PDB entry 6T7V | X-ray diffraction, 2.60 A resolution | chains A and I

# Chain A
Protein: Kelch-like ECH-associated protein 1
From: Homo sapiens
Notes: fragment: kelch domain, residues 321-609
UniProtKB: Q14145 (KEAP1_HUMAN); numbering as in UniProt (aligned over 321-609)
Sequence (293 residues; each row starts with the number of its first residue):
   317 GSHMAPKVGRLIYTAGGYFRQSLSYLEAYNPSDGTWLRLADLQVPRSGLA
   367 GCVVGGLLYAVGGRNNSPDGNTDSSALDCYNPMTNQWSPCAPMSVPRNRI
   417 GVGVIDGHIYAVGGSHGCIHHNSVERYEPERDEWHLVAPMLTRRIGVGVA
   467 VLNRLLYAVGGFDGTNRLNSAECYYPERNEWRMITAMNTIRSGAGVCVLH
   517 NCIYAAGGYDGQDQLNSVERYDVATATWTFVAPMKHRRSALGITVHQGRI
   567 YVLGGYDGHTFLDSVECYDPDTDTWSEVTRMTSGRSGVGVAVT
Unresolved in the structure: 317-324
Disulfides: Cys-434 forms a disulfide with the same residue of a neighbouring copy of this chain
Construct notes: expression tag (317-320); conflict Ala-540 (Glu in Q14145), Ala-542 (Glu in Q14145)
Swiss-Prot annotation at these positions:
  - site: Cys-434 (Sensor for electrophilic agents)
  - modified residue: Cys-434 (S-cGMP-cysteine)
  - natural variant: Gly-333 (G333C: In a NSCLC cell line), Gly-350 (G350S: In a NSCLC cell line), Gly-364 (G364C: In a lung adenocarcinoma cell line), Gly-430 (G430C: In a lung adenocarcinoma patient), Ala-522 (A522V: In a breast cancer sample)
  - mutagenesis: Tyr-334 (Y334A: Loss of interaction with NFE2L2/NRF2. Strongly reduces repression of NFE2L2/NRF2-dependent gene expression. Loss of interaction with PGAM5), Arg-380 (R380A: Loss of interaction with NFE2L2/NRF2. Abolishes repression of NFE2L2/NRF2-dependent gene expression. Impaired interaction with SQSTM1/p62), Asn-382 (N382A: Loss of interaction with NFE2L2/NRF2. Strongly reduces repression of NFE2L2/NRF2-dependent gene expression. Impaired interaction with SQSTM1/p62), Arg-415 (R415A: Loss of interaction with NFE2L2/NRF2. Abolishes repression of NFE2L2/NRF2-dependent gene expression. Loss of interaction with PGAM5. Does not affect interaction with SQSTM1/p62), His-436 (H436A: Loss of interaction with NFE2L2/NRF2. Abolishes repression of NFE2L2/NRF2-dependent gene expression. Does not affect interaction with SQSTM1/p62), Phe-478 (F478A: Abolishes repression of NFE2L2/NRF2-dependent gene expression), Arg-483 (R483A: Loss of interaction with NFE2L2/NRF2. Abolishes repression of NFE2L2/NRF2-dependent gene expression. Loss of interaction with PGAM5. Does not affect interaction with SQSTM1/p62), Tyr-525 (Y525A: Loss of interaction with NFE2L2/NRF2. Strongly reduces repression of NFE2L2/NRF2-dependent gene expression. Abolishes interaction with SQSTM1/p62), Tyr-572 (Y572A: Loss of interaction with NFE2L2/NRF2. Strongly reduces repression of NFE2L2/NRF2-dependent gene expression. Loss of interaction with PGAM5. Abolishes interaction with SQSTM1/p62)

# Chain I
Protein: Leu-asp-pro-glu-thr-gly-glu-phe-leu
Sequence (9 residues; numbered 76 to 84; the number before each row is that of its first residue):
    76 LDPETGEFL

# How chain A and chain I interact
Pairs across the interface (26; chain A residue first):
  Tyr-334(A) / Glu-82(I)
  Tyr-334(A) / Phe-83(I)  hydrogen bond (side chain-backbone)
  Ser-363(A) / Glu-82(I)  hydrogen bond
  Arg-380(A) / Glu-82(I)  salt bridge
  Arg-380(A) / Leu-84(I)
  Asn-382(A) / Glu-82(I)
  Asn-382(A) / Phe-83(I)  hydrogen bond (side chain-backbone)
  Asn-387(A) / Leu-84(I)
  Arg-415(A) / Asp-77(I)  salt bridge
  Arg-415(A) / Glu-79(I)  salt bridge
  Arg-415(A) / Thr-80(I)
  Arg-483(A) / Glu-79(I)  salt bridge
  Ser-508(A) / Glu-79(I)  hydrogen bond
  Gly-509(A) / Glu-79(I)
  Tyr-525(A) / Pro-78(I)
  Tyr-525(A) / Glu-79(I)
  Gln-530(A) / Pro-78(I)
  Ser-555(A) / Glu-79(I)  hydrogen bond (side chain-backbone)
  Ala-556(A) / Glu-79(I)
  Ala-556(A) / Thr-80(I)
  Tyr-572(A) / Pro-78(I)
  Tyr-572(A) / Thr-80(I)
  Tyr-572(A) / Gly-81(I)
  Phe-577(A) / Thr-80(I)
  Phe-577(A) / Gly-81(I)
  Ser-602(A) / Thr-80(I)  hydrogen bond (side chain-backbone)
Interface residues without a listed pair, chain A (18 interface residues in all): Gly-364, Phe-478
Interface residues without a listed pair, chain I (9 interface residues in all): Leu-76

# Overview
The interface between chain A and chain I involves 18 residues on one side and 9 on the other, with 6 hydrogen
bonds and 4 salt bridges. Among the polar pairs are Arg-380(A)/Glu-82(I), Arg-415(A)/Asp-77(I) and
Arg-415(A)/Glu-79(I). From UniProt: 9 mutagenesis sites on chain A.
Chain A is Kelch-like ECH-associated protein 1 (Homo sapiens) and chain I is
Leu-asp-pro-glu-thr-gly-glu-phe-leu; the structure, KEAP1 in complex with peptide 8, was determined by X-ray
diffraction, deposited together with 6T7Z.
